PDB entry 5M00 | X-ray diffraction, 1.95 A resolution | chains A and H of the 5 polymer chains in the assembly

# Chain A
Name: H-2 class I histocompatibility antigen, D-B alpha chain
Organism: Mus musculus
Reference sequence: P01899 (HA11_MOUSE); residues 1-276 here correspond to UniProt positions 25-300 (UniProt number = residue number + 24)
Sequence (276 residues; each row starts with the number of its first residue):
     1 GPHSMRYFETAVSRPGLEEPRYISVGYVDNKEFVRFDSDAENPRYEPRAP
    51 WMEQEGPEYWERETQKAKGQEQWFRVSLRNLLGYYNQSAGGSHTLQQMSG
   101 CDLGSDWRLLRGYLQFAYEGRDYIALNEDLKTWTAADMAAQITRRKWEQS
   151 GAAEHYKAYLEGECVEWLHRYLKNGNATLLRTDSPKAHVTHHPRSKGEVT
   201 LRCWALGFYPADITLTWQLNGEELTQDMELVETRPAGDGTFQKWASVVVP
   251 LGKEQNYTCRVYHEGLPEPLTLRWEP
Disulfides: Cys101-Cys164, Cys203-Cys259

# Chain H
Name: T-cell receptor beta chain V region C5, Uncharacterized protein
Organism: Mus musculus
Reference sequence: chimeric construct of P04213, Q7TND8: residues 1-92 from P04213 (TVB5_MOUSE) positions 11-102 (UniProt number = residue number + 10); residues 110-238 from Q7TND8 positions 129-257 (UniProt number = residue number + 19)
Sequence (238 residues; row label = number of the first residue in the row):
     1 AVTQSPRSKVAVTGGKVTLSCHQTNNHDYMYWYRQDTGHGLRLIHYSYVA
    51 DSTEKGDIPDGYKASRPSQENFSLILELASLSQTAVYFCASSDAGGRNTL
   101 YFGAGTRLSVLEDLRNVTPPKVSLFEPSKAEIANKQKATLVCLARGFFPD
   151 HVELSWWVNGKEVHSGVCTDPQAYKESNYSYSLSSRLRVSATFWHNPRNH
   201 FRCQVQFHGLSEEDKWPEGSPKPVTQNISAEAWGRADC
Unresolved in the structure: 238
Disulfides: Cys21-Cys89, Cys142-Cys203
Sequence notes: linker (93-109); conflict Cys168 (Ser187 in Q7TND8), Ser182 (Cys201 in Q7TND8)

# How chain A and chain H interact
Pairs across the interface - 11 pairs, chain A then chain H:
  Gln72(A) - Tyr29(H)
  Gln72(A) - Tyr48(H)
  Trp73(A) - Gly95(H)
  Arg75(A) - Tyr48(H)  hydrogen bond (side chain-backbone)
  Arg75(A) - Val49(H)
  Val76(A) - Asp28(H)
  Val76(A) - Ala94(H)  hydrophobic
  Arg79(A) - Asp28(H)  salt bridge
  Arg79(A) - Gln69(H)
  Lys146(A) - Asp93(H)  salt bridge
  His155(A) - Arg97(H)  hydrogen bond

# Summary
7 residues of chain A face 9 of chain H across their interface, with 2 hydrogen bonds and 2 salt bridges.
Polar contacts include Arg79(A)-Asp28(H), Lys146(A)-Asp93(H) and Arg75(A)-Tyr48(H).
Chain A is H-2 class I histocompatibility antigen, D-B alpha chain and chain H is T-cell receptor beta chain V
region C5, Uncharacterized protein, both from Mus musculus; the structure, Crystal structure of murine P14 TCR
complex with H-2Db and Y4A, modified gp33 peptide from LCMV, was determined by X-ray diffraction.
